PDB entry 9D4U | electron microscopy, 3.55 A resolution | chains D and E of the 11 polymer chains in the assembly

[Chain D]
Molecule: Proteasome subunit alpha type-4
From: Saccharomyces cerevisiae
Reference sequence: P40303 (PSA4_YEAST); residues 1-254 here = UniProt positions 1-254
Chain sequence (254 residues; numbered 1 to 254; the number before each row is that of its first residue):
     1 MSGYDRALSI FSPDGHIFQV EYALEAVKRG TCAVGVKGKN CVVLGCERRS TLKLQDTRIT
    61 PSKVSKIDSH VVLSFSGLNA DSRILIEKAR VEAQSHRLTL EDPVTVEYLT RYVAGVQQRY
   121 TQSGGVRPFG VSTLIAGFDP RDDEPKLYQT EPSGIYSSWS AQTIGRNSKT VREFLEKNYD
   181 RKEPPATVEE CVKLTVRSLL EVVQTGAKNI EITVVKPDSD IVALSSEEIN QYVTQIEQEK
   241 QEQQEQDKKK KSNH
Disordered / not traced: 1-19, 247-254

[Chain E]
Molecule: Proteasome subunit alpha type-5
From: Saccharomyces cerevisiae
Reference sequence: P32379 (PSA5_YEAST); residues 1-260 here = UniProt positions 1-260
Chain sequence (260 residues; numbered 1 to 260; the number before each row is that of its first residue):
     1 MFLTRSEYDR GVSTFSPEGR LFQVEYSLEA IKLGSTAIGI ATKEGVVLGV EKRATSPLLE
    61 SDSIEKIVEI DRHIGCAMSG LTADARSMIE HARTAAVTHN LYYDEDINVE SLTQSVCDLA
   121 LRFGEGASGE ERLMSRPFGV ALLIAGHDAD DGYQLFHAEP SGTFYRYNAK AIGSGSEGAQ
   181 AELLNEWHSS LTLKEAELLV LKILKQVMEE KLDENNAQLS CITKQDGFKI YDNEKTAELI
   241 KELKEKEAAE SPEEADVEMS
Disordered / not traced: 1-12, 123-131, 250-260

[Interface between chain D and chain E]
Pairs across the interface (25; chain D residue first):
  Lys37(D) with Glu60(E), salt bridge
  Gln118(D) with Ser87(E), hydrogen bond
  Gln122(D) with Arg136(E), hydrogen bond (backbone-side chain)
  Ser153(D) with Leu81(E)
  Gly154(D) with Ala83(E)
  Ile155(D) with Leu81(E), hydrophobic; Ala83(E), hydrophobic
  Tyr156(D) with Ile64(E); Arg86(E)
  Ser157(D) with Ile64(E)
  Ser158(D) with Leu59(E); Glu60(E); Ser63(E)
  Trp159(D) with Thr55(E); Ser56(E); Leu58(E); Glu60(E), hydrogen bond (backbone-side chain)
  Ser160(D) with Leu58(E), hydrogen bond (side chain-backbone); Glu60(E)
  Ala161(D) with Leu58(E)
  Glu176(D) with Ser56(E), hydrogen bond; Pro57(E)
  Tyr179(D) with Leu58(E), hydrophobic
  Arg181(D) with Pro57(E); Leu58(E)
Also at the interface, not in a pair above, chain D (22 interface residues in all): Arg111, Thr121, Ser123, Gly124, Glu144, Leu147, Leu175

[Overview]
Chain D and chain E form an interface of 22 and 13 residues respectively; the contacts include 5 hydrogen
bonds and 1 salt bridge. Among the polar pairs are Lys37(D)-Glu60(E), Gln118(D)-Ser87(E) and
Gln122(D)-Arg136(E).
Chain D is Proteasome subunit alpha type-4 and chain E is Proteasome subunit alpha type-5, both from
Saccharomyces cerevisiae; the structure, Core particle assembly intermediate Capless 13S purified from
Saccharomyces cerevisiae, was determined by electron microscopy.
